PDB entry 8PS2 | electron microscopy, 2.90 A resolution | chains A and G of the 3 polymer chains in the assembly

[Chain A]
Name: Fatty acid synthase subunit alpha
From: Saccharomyces cerevisiae
Notes: EC 2.3.1.86, 1.1.1.100, 2.3.1.41
UniProtKB: P19097 (FAS2_YEAST); numbering as in UniProt (aligned over 1-1887)
Chain sequence (1887 residues; numbered 1 to 1887; the number before each row is that of its first residue):
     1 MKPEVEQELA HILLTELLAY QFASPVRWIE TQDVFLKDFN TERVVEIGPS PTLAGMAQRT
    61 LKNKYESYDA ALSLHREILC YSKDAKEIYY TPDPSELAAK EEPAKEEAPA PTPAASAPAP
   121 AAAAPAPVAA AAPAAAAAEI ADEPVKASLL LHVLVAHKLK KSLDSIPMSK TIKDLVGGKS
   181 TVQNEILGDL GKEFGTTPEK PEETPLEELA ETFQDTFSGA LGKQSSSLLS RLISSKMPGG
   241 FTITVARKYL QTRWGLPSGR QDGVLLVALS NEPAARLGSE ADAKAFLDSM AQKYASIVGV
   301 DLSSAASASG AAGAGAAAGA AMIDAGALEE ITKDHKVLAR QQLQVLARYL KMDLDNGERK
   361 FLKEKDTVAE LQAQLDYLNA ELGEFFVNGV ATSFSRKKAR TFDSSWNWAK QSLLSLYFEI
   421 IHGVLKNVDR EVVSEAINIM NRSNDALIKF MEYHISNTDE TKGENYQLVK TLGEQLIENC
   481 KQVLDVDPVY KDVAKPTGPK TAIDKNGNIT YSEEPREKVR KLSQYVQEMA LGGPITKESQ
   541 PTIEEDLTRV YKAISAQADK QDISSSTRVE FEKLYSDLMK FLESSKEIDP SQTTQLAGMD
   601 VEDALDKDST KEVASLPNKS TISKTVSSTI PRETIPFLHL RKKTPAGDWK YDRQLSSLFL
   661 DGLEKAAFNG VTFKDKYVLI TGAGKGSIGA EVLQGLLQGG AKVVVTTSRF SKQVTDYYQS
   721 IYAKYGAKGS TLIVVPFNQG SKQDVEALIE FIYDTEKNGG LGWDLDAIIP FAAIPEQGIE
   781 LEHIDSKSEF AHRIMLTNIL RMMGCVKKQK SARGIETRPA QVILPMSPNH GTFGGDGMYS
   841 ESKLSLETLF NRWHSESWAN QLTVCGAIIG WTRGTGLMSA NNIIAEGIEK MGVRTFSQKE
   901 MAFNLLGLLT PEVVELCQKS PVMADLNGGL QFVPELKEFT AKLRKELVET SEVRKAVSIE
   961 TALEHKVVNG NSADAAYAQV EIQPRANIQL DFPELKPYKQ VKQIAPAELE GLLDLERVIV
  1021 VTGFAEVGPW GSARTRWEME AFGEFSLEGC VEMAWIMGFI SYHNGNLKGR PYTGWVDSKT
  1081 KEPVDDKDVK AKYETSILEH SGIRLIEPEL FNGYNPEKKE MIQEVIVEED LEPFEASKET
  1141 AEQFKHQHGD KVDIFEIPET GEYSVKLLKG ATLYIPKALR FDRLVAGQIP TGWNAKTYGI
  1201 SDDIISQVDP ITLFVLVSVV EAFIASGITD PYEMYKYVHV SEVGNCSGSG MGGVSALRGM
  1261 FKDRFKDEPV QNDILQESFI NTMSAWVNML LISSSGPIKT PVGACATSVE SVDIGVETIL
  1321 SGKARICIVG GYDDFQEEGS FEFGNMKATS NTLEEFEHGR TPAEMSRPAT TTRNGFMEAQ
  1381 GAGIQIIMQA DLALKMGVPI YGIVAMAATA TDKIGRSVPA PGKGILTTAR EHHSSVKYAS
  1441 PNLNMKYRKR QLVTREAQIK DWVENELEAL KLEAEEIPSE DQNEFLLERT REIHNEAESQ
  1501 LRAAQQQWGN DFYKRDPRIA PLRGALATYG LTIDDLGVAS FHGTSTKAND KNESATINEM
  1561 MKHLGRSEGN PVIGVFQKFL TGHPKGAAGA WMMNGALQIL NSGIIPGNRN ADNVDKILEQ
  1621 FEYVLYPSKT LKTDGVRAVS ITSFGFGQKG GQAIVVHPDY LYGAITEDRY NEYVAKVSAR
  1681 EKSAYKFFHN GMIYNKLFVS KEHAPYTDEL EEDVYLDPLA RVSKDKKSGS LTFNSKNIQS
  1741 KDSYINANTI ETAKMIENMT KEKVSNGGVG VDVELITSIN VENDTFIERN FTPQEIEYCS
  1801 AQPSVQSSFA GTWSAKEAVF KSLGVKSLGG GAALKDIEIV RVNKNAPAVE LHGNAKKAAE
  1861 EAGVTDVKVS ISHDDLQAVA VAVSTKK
Not modelled in the structure: 95-327, 540-598, 875-879, 1887
Small-molecule neighbours: malonyl-coenzyme A (MLC): T52, M56, R59
UniProt features mapped onto this chain:
  - active site (For beta-ketoacyl synthase activity): C1305, H1542, H1583
  - binding site (acetyl-CoA): D1772 to E1774, Y1798, S1808, E1817 to S1827, R1841 to K1844, I1871 to H1873
  - binding site (Mg(2+)): D1772, V1773, E1774, S1872, H1873
  - modified residue: S50 (Phosphoserine), S180 (O-(pantetheine 4'-phosphoryl)serine), S523 (Phosphoserine), S958 (Phosphoserine), S1440 (Phosphoserine)
  - cross-link: K37 (Glycyl lysine isopeptide (Lys-Gly) (interchain with G-Cter in ubiquitin))

[Chain G]
Name: Fatty acid synthase subunit beta
From: Saccharomyces cerevisiae
Notes: EC 2.3.1.86, 4.2.1.59, 1.3.1.9, 2.3.1.38, 2.3.1.39, 3.1.2.14
UniProtKB: P07149 (FAS1_YEAST); residue numbers follow UniProt; this construct covers 1-2051
Chain sequence (2051 residues; row label = number of the first residue in the row):
     1 MDAYSTRPLT LSHGSLEHVL LVPTASFFIA SQLQEQFNKI LPEPTEGFAA DDEPTTPAEL
    61 VGKFLGYVSS LVEPSKVGQF DQVLNLCLTE FENCYLEGND IHALAAKLLQ ENDTTLVKTK
   121 ELIKNYITAR IMAKRPFDKK SNSALFRAVG EGNAQLVAIF GGQGNTDDYF EELRDLYQTY
   181 HVLVGDLIKF SAETLSELIR TTLDAEKVFT QGLNILEWLE NPSNTPDKDY LLSIPISCPL
   241 IGVIQLAHYV VTAKLLGFTP GELRSYLKGA TGHSQGLVTA VAIAETDSWE SFFVSVRKAI
   301 TVLFFIGVRC YEAYPNTSLP PSILEDSLEN NEGVPSPMLS ISNLTQEQVQ DYVNKTNSHL
   361 PAGKQVEISL VNGAKNLVVS GPPQSLYGLN LTLRKAKAPS GLDQSRIPFS ERKLKFSNRF
   421 LPVASPFHSH LLVPASDLIN KDLVKNNVSF NAKDIQIPVY DTFDGSDLRV LSGSISERIV
   481 DCIIRLPVKW ETTTQFKATH ILDFGPGGAS GLGVLTHRNK DGTGVRVIVA GTLDINPDDD
   541 YGFKQEIFDV TSNGLKKNPN WLEEYHPKLI KNKSGKIFVE TKFSKLIGRP PLLVPGMTPC
   601 TVSPDFVAAT TNAGYTIELA GGGYFSAAGM TAAIDSVVSQ IEKGSTFGIN LIYVNPFMLQ
   661 WGIPLIKELR SKGYPIQFLT IGAGVPSLEV ASEYIETLGL KYLGLKPGSI DAISQVINIA
   721 KAHPNFPIAL QWTGGRGGGH HSFEDAHTPM LQMYSKIRRH PNIMLIFGSG FGSADDTYPY
   781 LTGEWSTKFD YPPMPFDGFL FGSRVMIAKE VKTSPDAKKC IAACTGVPDD KWEQTYKKPT
   841 GGIVTVRSEM GEPIHKIATR GVMLWKEFDE TIFNLPKNKL VPTLEAKRDY IISRLNADFQ
   901 KPWFATVNGQ ARDLATMTYE EVAKRLVELM FIRSTNSWFD VTWRTFTGDF LRRVEERFTK
   961 SKTLSLIQSY SLLDKPDEAI EKVFNAYPAA REQFLNAQDI DHFLSMCQNP MQKPVPFVPV
  1021 LDRRFEIFFK KDSLWQSEHL EAVVDQDVQR TCILHGPVAA QFTKVIDEPI KSIMDGIHDG
  1081 HIKKLLHQYY GDDESKIPAV EYFGGESPVD VQSQVDSSSV SEDSAVFKAT SSTDEESWFK
  1141 ALAGSEINWR HASFLCSFIT QDKMFVSNPI RKVFKPSQGM VVEISNGNTS SKTVVTLSEP
  1201 VQGELKPTVI LKLLKENIIQ MEMIENRTMD GKPVSLPLLY NFNPDNGFAP ISEVMEDRNQ
  1261 RIKEMYWKLW IDEPFNLDFD PRDVIKGKDF EITAKEVYDF THAVGNNCED FVSRPDRTML
  1321 APMDFAIVVG WRAIIKAIFP NTVDGDLLKL VHLSNGYKMI PGAKPLQVGD VVSTTAVIES
  1381 VVNQPTGKIV DVVGTLSRNG KPVMEVTSSF FYRGNYTDFE NTFQKTVEPV YQMHIKTSKD
  1441 IAVLRSKEWF QLDDEDFDLL NKTLTFETET EVTFKNANIF SSVKCFGPIK VELPTKETVE
  1501 IGIVDYEAGA SHGNPVVDFL KRNGSTLEQK VNLENPIPIA VLDSYTPSTN EPYARVSGDL
  1561 NPIHVSRHFA SYANLPGTIT HGMFSSASVR ALIENWAADS VSSRVRGYTC QFVDMVLPNT
  1621 ALKTSIQHVG MINGRKLIKF ETRNEDDVVV LTGEAEIEQP VTTFVFTGQG SQEQGMGMDL
  1681 YKTSKAAQDV WNRADNHFKD TYGFSILDIV INNPVNLTIH FGGEKGKRIR ENYSAMIFET
  1741 IVDGKLKTEK IFKEINEHST SYTFRSEKGL LSATQFTQPA LTLMEKAAFE DLKSKGLIPA
  1801 DATFAGHSLG EYAALASLAD VMSIESLVEV VFYRGMTMQV AVPRDELGRS NYGMIAINPG
  1861 RVAASFSQEA LQYVVERVGK RTGWLVEIVN YNVENQQYVA AGDLRALDTV TNVLNFIKLQ
  1921 KIDIIELQKS LSLEEVEGHL FEIIDEASKK SAVKPRPLKL ERGFACIPLV GISVPFHSTY
  1981 LMNGVKPFKS FLKKNIIKEN VKVARLAGKY IPNLTAKPFQ VTKEYFQDVY DLTGSEPIKE
  2041 IIDNWEKYEQ S
Not modelled in the structure: 1-4, 1111-1120, 2051
Small-molecule neighbours:
  - A3Z (S-[2-[3-[[(2R)-3,3-dimethyl-2-oxidanyl-4-phosphonooxy-butanoyl]amino]propanoylamino]ethyl] (E)-but-2-enethioate): R406, T598, I652, G682, A683, G684, K706, P707, G708, T733, G739, H740, H741, S742, E852, L1034, L1054
  - FMN (flavin mononucleotide): P595, G596, M597, T598, C600, A620, N650, I652, G682, K706, T733, R736, G737, G738, G739, S769, G770, F771, L800, F801, G802, S803, M806, L1054, H1055, G1056, A1059
  - malonyl-coenzyme A (MLC): G1668, Q1669, Q1778, H1807, S1808, L1809, R1834, M1838, M1854, A1856, I1857, N1858, R1861, N1890, N1892, Q1897, V1899, R1962, G1963, F1964, A1965, C1966, I1967, L1969, F1976, H1977
UniProt features mapped onto this chain:
  - active site: S274 (For acetyltransferase activity), S1808 (For malonyltransferase activity)
  - modified residue: M1 (N-acetylmethionine), T733 (Phosphothreonine), S1121 (Phosphoserine)
  - cross-link: K1364 (Glycyl lysine isopeptide (Lys-Gly) (interchain with G-Cter in ubiquitin))
Reported in the primary citation:
  - catalytic residues: H740
  - binding site for A3Z: H740
  - conformationally variable residues (loop rearrangement): R847 to E852

[Interface between chain A and chain G]
Contacting residue pairs (241; chain A residue first):
  M1(A) - Y2048(G)
  M1(A) - E2049(G)
  E4(A) - K1998(G)
  V5(A) - Y2048(G)
  E6(A) - V2003(G)
  E6(A) - V2021(G)
  Q7(A) - K1998(G)
  Q7(A) - E1999(G)  hydrogen bond (side chain-backbone)
  Q7(A) - V2001(G)
  Q7(A) - V2003(G)
  L9(A) - V2021(G)  hydrophobic
  L9(A) - F2026(G)
  L9(A) - I2041(G)  hydrophobic
  L9(A) - W2045(G)  hydrophobic
  A10(A) - V2001(G)  hydrophobic
  A10(A) - V2003(G)  hydrophobic
  A10(A) - F2019(G)
  A10(A) - V2021(G)  hydrophobic
  H11(A) - I1996(G)  hydrogen bond (side chain-backbone)
  H11(A) - K1998(G)
  H11(A) - V2001(G)
  L13(A) - F2019(G)  hydrophobic
  L13(A) - Q2020(G)
  L13(A) - Y2025(G)  hydrophobic
  L13(A) - F2026(G)  hydrophobic
  L13(A) - V2029(G)  hydrophobic
  L14(A) - L1815(G)  hydrophobic
  L14(A) - V1821(G)  hydrophobic
  L14(A) - Y2010(G)  hydrophobic
  T15(A) - L1992(G)
  T15(A) - I1996(G)
  E16(A) - K1989(G)  salt bridge
  E16(A) - S2035(G)  hydrogen bond
  E16(A) - P2037(G)
  E16(A) - I2038(G)
  L17(A) - P2012(G)  hydrophobic
  L17(A) - L2014(G)  hydrophobic
  L17(A) - T2015(G)
  L18(A) - E1811(G)
  L18(A) - Y1812(G)  hydrogen bond (backbone-side chain)
  L18(A) - L1815(G)  hydrophobic
  L18(A) - F1988(G)
  L18(A) - L1992(G)  hydrophobic
  A19(A) - V1985(G)
  A19(A) - K1989(G)
  A19(A) - L1992(G)
  Y20(A) - M1982(G)  hydrophobic
  Y20(A) - V1985(G)  hydrophobic
  Y20(A) - K1986(G)
  Y20(A) - K1989(G)
  Y20(A) - T2033(G)
  Y20(A) - G2034(G)
  Y20(A) - S2035(G)
  Q21(A) - S1808(G)  hydrogen bond (side chain-backbone)
  Q21(A) - E1811(G)
  Q21(A) - Y1812(G)
  Q21(A) - R1834(G)
  Q21(A) - H1977(G)  hydrogen bond (backbone-side chain)
  Q21(A) - N2013(G)
  F22(A) - T1837(G)
  F22(A) - M1838(G)  hydrophobic
  F22(A) - H1977(G)  hydrogen bond (backbone-backbone)
  F22(A) - L1981(G)
  F22(A) - G1984(G)
  A23(A) - H1977(G)
  A23(A) - S1978(G)
  A23(A) - L1981(G)
  A23(A) - M1982(G)
  A23(A) - V1985(G)  hydrophobic
  S24(A) - H1977(G)  hydrogen bond (backbone-side chain)
  S24(A) - L2014(G)
  S24(A) - T2033(G)
  P25(A) - V1889(G)
  P25(A) - Y1891(G)  hydrophobic
  P25(A) - H1977(G)
  P25(A) - N2013(G)
  V26(A) - H1807(G)
  V26(A) - S1808(G)
  V26(A) - V1889(G)  hydrogen bond (backbone-backbone)
  V26(A) - N1890(G)
  V26(A) - Y1891(G)  hydrogen bond (backbone-backbone)
  V26(A) - H1977(G)
  R27(A) - N2013(G)  hydrogen bond (backbone-backbone)
  R27(A) - L2014(G)  hydrogen bond (side chain-backbone)
  R27(A) - T2015(G)
  R27(A) - A2016(G)
  R27(A) - L2032(G)
  W28(A) - V1665(G)  hydrophobic
  W28(A) - G1806(G)
  W28(A) - H1807(G)
  W28(A) - Y1891(G)  hydrogen bond (backbone-backbone)
  W28(A) - N1892(G)
  W28(A) - N2013(G)
  I29(A) - Y1891(G)  hydrogen bond (backbone-backbone)
  I29(A) - N1892(G)
  I29(A) - V1893(G)
  I29(A) - E1894(G)
  E30(A) - A2016(G)
  T31(A) - A1805(G)
  T31(A) - I2011(G)
  T31(A) - P2012(G)
  T31(A) - A2016(G)
  Q32(A) - N1892(G)
  V34(A) - I2011(G)  hydrophobic
  V34(A) - A2016(G)
  V34(A) - P2018(G)  hydrophobic
  F35(A) - T1663(G)
  F35(A) - V1665(G)  hydrophobic
  F39(A) - V1661(G)
  F39(A) - T1803(G)
  F39(A) - G2008(G)
  F39(A) - P2018(G)  hydrophobic
  T41(A) - V1661(G)
  T41(A) - T1662(G)
  T41(A) - T1663(G)
  E42(A) - R1604(G)  salt bridge
  E42(A) - P1660(G)
  E42(A) - V1661(G)  hydrogen bond (backbone-backbone)
  R43(A) - V1661(G)  hydrogen bond (backbone-backbone)
  R43(A) - T1662(G)
  R43(A) - T1663(G)  hydrogen bond (backbone-backbone)
  V44(A) - T1663(G)
  V45(A) - T1663(G)  hydrogen bond (backbone-backbone)
  V45(A) - F1664(G)
  V45(A) - V1665(G)  hydrogen bond (backbone-backbone)
  E46(A) - V1665(G)
  E46(A) - T1667(G)  hydrogen bond
  I47(A) - V1665(G)  hydrogen bond (backbone-backbone)
  I47(A) - F1666(G)
  I47(A) - T1667(G)  hydrogen bond (backbone-side chain)
  I47(A) - E1785(G)
  I47(A) - A1788(G)  hydrophobic
  I47(A) - L1792(G)  hydrophobic
  G48(A) - T1667(G)
  G48(A) - M1784(G)
  G48(A) - E1785(G)
  P49(A) - S1671(G)
  P49(A) - L1781(G)
  P49(A) - M1784(G)
  S50(A) - S1671(G)
  T52(A) - T1667(G)
  L53(A) - V1665(G)  hydrophobic
  L53(A) - F1666(G)
  L53(A) - T1667(G)
  L53(A) - H1807(G)
  M56(A) - N1892(G)  hydrogen bond
  M56(A) - V1893(G)  hydrophobic
  R59(A) - V1893(G)
  R59(A) - Q1896(G)
  R59(A) - Q1897(G)
  N63(A) - Q1896(G)  hydrogen bond
  K64(A) - E1894(G)  salt bridge
  Y81(A) - L1680(G)
  Y81(A) - A1788(G)  hydrophobic
  I88(A) - L1792(G)  hydrophobic
  I88(A) - L1797(G)
  Y89(A) - D1791(G)  hydrogen bond
  Y89(A) - L1792(G)
  Y89(A) - K1795(G)
  Y89(A) - L1797(G)  hydrophobic
  Y90(A) - L1533(G)
  Y90(A) - I1537(G)
  Y90(A) - H1628(G)
  Y90(A) - M1631(G)  hydrophobic
  Y90(A) - K1636(G)
  Y90(A) - Q1659(G)  hydrogen bond
  Y90(A) - L1797(G)  hydrophobic
  P92(A) - I1537(G)
  E949(A) - S1438(G)  hydrogen bond
  E952(A) - K1439(G)
  V953(A) - A1442(G)  hydrophobic
  A956(A) - K1439(G)
  A956(A) - V1443(G)  hydrophobic
  E960(A) - V1443(G)
  E960(A) - K1447(G)
  E960(A) - F1519(G)
  E960(A) - R1522(G)  salt bridge
  E960(A) - N1523(G)
  L963(A) - R1522(G)
  E964(A) - K1447(G)  salt bridge
  E964(A) - W1449(G)
  E964(A) - P1515(G)
  V967(A) - H1512(G)
  V967(A) - G1513(G)  hydrogen bond (backbone-backbone)
  V967(A) - P1515(G)  hydrophobic
  V968(A) - Y1506(G)
  V968(A) - S1511(G)
  V968(A) - H1512(G)  hydrogen bond (backbone-backbone)
  V968(A) - P1515(G)  hydrophobic
  N969(A) - H1512(G)
  G970(A) - H1512(G)
  Q979(A) - L964(G)
  Q979(A) - Q968(G)
  V980(A) - R952(G)
  V980(A) - L964(G)
  V980(A) - S965(G)  hydrogen bond (backbone-backbone)
  V980(A) - Q968(G)  hydrogen bond (backbone-side chain)
  E981(A) - K962(G)  salt bridge
  E981(A) - T963(G)
  E981(A) - L964(G)
  I982(A) - R952(G)
  I982(A) - E955(G)
  I982(A) - E956(G)
  I982(A) - T959(G)
  I982(A) - K962(G)
  I982(A) - T963(G)  hydrogen bond (backbone-backbone)
  I982(A) - S965(G)
  Q983(A) - E956(G)
  Q983(A) - K962(G)
  P984(A) - E956(G)
  P984(A) - T959(G)
  P984(A) - S961(G)
  P984(A) - K962(G)
  R985(A) - R953(G)
  R985(A) - E956(G)  salt bridge
  R985(A) - R957(G)
  A986(A) - R957(G)  hydrogen bond (backbone-side chain)
  N987(A) - R957(G)
  N987(A) - F958(G)
  N987(A) - Q993(G)  hydrogen bond
  N987(A) - N996(G)
  Q989(A) - Q993(G)  hydrogen bond
  Y1062(A) - Q998(G)
  Y1062(A) - D1001(G)  hydrogen bond
  N1064(A) - D1001(G)
  T1073(A) - Q998(G)
  T1073(A) - D1001(G)
  T1073(A) - H1002(G)
  W1075(A) - Q998(G)
  K1682(A) - E992(G)  salt bridge
  K1682(A) - F994(G)
  Y1685(A) - Q993(G)  hydrogen bond
  Y1685(A) - F994(G)
  Y1685(A) - N996(G)  hydrogen bond
  K1686(A) - A915(G)
  H1689(A) - N996(G)  hydrogen bond
  H1689(A) - A997(G)
  N1690(A) - A997(G)
  I1693(A) - A997(G)  hydrophobic
  I1693(A) - Q998(G)
  Y1694(A) - D1001(G)  hydrogen bond
Interface residues without a listed pair, chain A (94 interface residues in all): K2, E8, I12, N40, T60, T91, V957, E1048, G1074, S1683
Interface residues without a listed pair, chain G (142 interface residues in all): T916, T918, Y919, K960, L995, S1005, S1446, N1514, D1518, E1534, Q1672, E1673, M1676, L1809, T1979, K1993, I1997, K2002, L2006, K2017, Q2050

[In short]
94 residues of chain A and 142 residues of chain G are in contact, with 40 hydrogen bonds and 8 salt bridges.
Polar contacts include E16(A)-K1989(G), E42(A)-R1604(G) and K64(A)-E1894(G). Malonyl-coenzyme A is bound
between chain A and chain G. The paper reports the catalytic residue H740(G); a binding site for A3Z at
H740(G).
Here chain A is Fatty acid synthase subunit alpha and chain G is Fatty acid synthase subunit beta, both from
Saccharomyces cerevisiae. Entry 8PS2 (Asymmetric unit of the yeast fatty acid synthase with ACP at the enoyl
reductase domain (FASam ...) was determined by electron microscopy together with 8PRV, 8PRW, 8PS1, 8PS8, 8PS9,
8PSA and 7 further entries from the same study.
